PDB entry 7AMP | X-ray diffraction, 2.64 A resolution | chains B and L of the 4 polymer chains in the assembly

[Chain B]
Molecule: Beta chain 1 of A6 T-cell receptor TRBC1
Organism: Homo sapiens
Chain sequence (246 residues; row label = number of the first residue in the row; numbering starts at 0):
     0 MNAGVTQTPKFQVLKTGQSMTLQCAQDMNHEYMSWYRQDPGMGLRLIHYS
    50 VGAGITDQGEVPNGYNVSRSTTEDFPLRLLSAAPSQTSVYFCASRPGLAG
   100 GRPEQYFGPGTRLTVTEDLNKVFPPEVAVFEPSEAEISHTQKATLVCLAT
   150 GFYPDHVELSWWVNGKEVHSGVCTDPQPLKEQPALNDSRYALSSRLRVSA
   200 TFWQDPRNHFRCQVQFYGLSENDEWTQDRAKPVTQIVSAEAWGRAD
Not modelled in the structure: 0-2
Disulfide bonds: Cys23-Cys91, Cys146-Cys211
Ion coordination: Zn2+: His138 (shared with 1 residue of chain A; 1 residue of chain H)

[Chain L]
Molecule: HuJovi-1 Fab light chain
Organism: Homo sapiens
Notes: antibody fragment or engineered binder
Chain sequence (219 residues; row label = number of the first residue in the row):
     1 DIVMTQSPLSLPVTPGEPASISCRSSQRLVHSNGNTYLHWYLQKPGQSPR
    51 LLIYRVSNRFPGVPDRFSGSGSGTDFTLKISRVEAEDVGVYYCSQSTHVP
   101 YTFGQGTKLEIKRTVAAPSVFIFPPSDEQLKSGTASVVCLLNNFYPREAK
   151 VQWKVDNALQSGNSQESVTEQDSKDSTYSLSSTLTLSKADYEKHKVYACE
   201 VTHQGLSSPVTKSFNRGEC
Not modelled in the structure: 218-219
Disulfide bonds: Cys23-Cys93, Cys139-Cys199
Ion coordination: Zn2+ site 1: Asp65, Asp190, His194; Zn2+ site 2 near Gln160 (its only coordinating residue here)

[Chain B / chain L interface]
Residue-residue contacts (6; chain B residue first):
  Glu223(B) with Pro61(L)
  Trp224(B) with Tyr54(L), hydrogen bond (backbone-side chain)
  Thr225(B) with Tyr54(L); Pro61(L)
  Asp227(B) with Asn35(L), hydrogen bond; Tyr37(L), hydrogen bond
Also at the interface, not in a pair above, chain L (6 interface residues in all): Arg55, Phe60

[Summary]
4 residues of chain B and 6 residues of chain L are in contact; the contacts include 3 hydrogen bonds. Polar
pairs include Trp224(B)-Tyr54(L), Asp227(B)-Asn35(L) and Asp227(B)-Tyr37(L). Asp65(L), Asp190(L) and His194(L)
form the Zn2+ site 1.
Chain B is Beta chain 1 of A6 T-cell receptor TRBC1 and chain L is HuJovi-1 Fab light chain, both from Homo
sapiens; the structure, Crystal structure of the complex of HuJovi-1 Fab with the human A6 T-cell receptor
TRBC1, was determined by X-ray diffraction, deposited together with 7AMQ, 7AMR and 7AMS.
